Entry 2GLV (X-ray diffraction, 2.50 A resolution); this record covers chains C and D of the 6 polymer chains in the assembly.

== Chain C (and D) ==
Protein: (3R)-hydroxymyristoyl-acyl carrier protein dehydratase
Organism: Helicobacter pylori
Notes: EC 4.2.1.-; chain D of this document is another copy of the same molecule, construct and numbering; everything in this record applies to it too
UniProtKB: Q5G940 (Q5G940_HELPY); residue numbers follow UniProt; this construct covers 1-159
Sequence (171 residues; numbered -11 to 159; the number before each row is that of its first residue; numbers below 1 keep their minus sign (Met-11 is residue -11)):
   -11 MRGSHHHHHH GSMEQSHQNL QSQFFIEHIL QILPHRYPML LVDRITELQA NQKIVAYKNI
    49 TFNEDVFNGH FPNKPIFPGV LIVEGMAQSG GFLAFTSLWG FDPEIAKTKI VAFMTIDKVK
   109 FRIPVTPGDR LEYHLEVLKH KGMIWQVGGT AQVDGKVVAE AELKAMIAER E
Unresolved in the structure: -11 to 7 (chain D: -11 to 8)
Sequence notes: expression tag (-11 to 0); engineered mutation Ala100 (Tyr in 56684725)

== Chain C / chain D interface ==
Contacting residue pairs - 59 pairs, chain C then chain D:
  Pro22(C) - Phe59(D)  hydrophobic
  His23(C) - Gly57(D)
  His23(C) - Phe59(D)
  Arg24(C) - Gly57(D)  hydrogen bond (backbone-backbone)
  Tyr25(C) - Asp53(D)
  Tyr25(C) - Asn56(D)
  Tyr25(C) - Gly57(D)  hydrogen bond (backbone-backbone)
  Pro26(C) - Asp53(D)
  Pro26(C) - Val54(D)  hydrophobic
  Pro26(C) - Gly57(D)
  Met27(C) - His58(D)
  Asp53(C) - Pro26(D)
  Asp53(C) - Asp53(D)
  Val54(C) - Met27(D)  hydrophobic
  Asn56(C) - Tyr25(D)
  Gly57(C) - His23(D)
  Gly57(C) - Arg24(D)  hydrogen bond (backbone-backbone)
  Gly57(C) - Tyr25(D)  hydrogen bond (backbone-backbone)
  Gly57(C) - Met27(D)
  His58(C) - Met27(D)
  Phe59(C) - Pro22(D)  hydrophobic
  Phe59(C) - His23(D)
  Phe59(C) - Ile98(D)  hydrophobic
  Phe59(C) - Val99(D)
  Phe59(C) - Arg158(D)
  Pro60(C) - Pro22(D)
  Pro60(C) - Arg158(D)
  Asn61(C) - Glu159(D)
  Lys62(C) - Glu159(D)  salt bridge
  Pro66(C) - Met27(D)  hydrophobic
  Val68(C) - Val68(D)
  Val68(C) - Glu72(D)
  Val68(C) - Phe101(D)  hydrophobic
  Glu72(C) - Val68(D)
  Ile98(C) - Lys62(D)
  Val99(C) - Phe59(D)
  Phe101(C) - Val68(D)  hydrophobic
  Phe101(C) - Phe109(D)
  Met102(C) - Lys108(D)
  Met102(C) - Phe109(D)  hydrogen bond (backbone-backbone)
  Thr103(C) - Val107(D)
  Thr103(C) - Lys108(D)
  Ile104(C) - Lys106(D)
  Ile104(C) - Val107(D)  hydrogen bond (backbone-backbone)
  Ile104(C) - Phe109(D)  hydrophobic
  Asp105(C) - Asp105(D)
  Asp105(C) - Lys106(D)  hydrogen bond (side chain-backbone)
  Lys106(C) - Ile104(D)
  Lys106(C) - Asp105(D)
  Val107(C) - Thr103(D)
  Val107(C) - Ile104(D)  hydrogen bond (backbone-backbone)
  Lys108(C) - Met102(D)
  Lys108(C) - Thr103(D)
  Lys108(C) - Asp105(D)
  Phe109(C) - Phe101(D)  hydrophobic
  Phe109(C) - Met102(D)  hydrogen bond (backbone-backbone)
  Phe109(C) - Ile104(D)  hydrophobic
  Arg158(C) - Pro60(D)  hydrogen bond (side chain-backbone)
  Arg158(C) - Lys62(D)  hydrogen bond (backbone-side chain)
Also at the interface, not in a pair above, chain C (34 interface residues in all): Ile64, Leu69, Val71, Glu157
Also at the interface, not in a pair above, chain D (34 interface residues in all): Asn61, Ile64, Pro66, Leu69, Val71

== In short ==
The chain C/chain D interface involves 34 residues from each chain; the contacts include 11 hydrogen bonds and
1 salt bridge. Among the polar pairs are Lys62(C)-Glu159(D), Asp105(C)-Lys106(D) and Arg158(C)-Pro60(D).
Chain C and chain D are both (3R)-hydroxymyristoyl-acyl carrier protein dehydratase (Helicobacter pylori); the
structure, Crystal structure of (3R)-Hydroxyacyl-Acyl Carrier Protein Dehydratase(FabZ) mutant(Y100A) from
Helicobacter pylori, was determined by X-ray diffraction together with 2GLL, 2GLM and 2GLP from the same
study.
